Entry 4B0I (X-ray diffraction, 2.03 A resolution); this record covers chains C and D.

[Chain C (and D)]
Name: 3-hydroxydecanoyl-[acyl-carrier-protein] dehydratase
From: Pseudomonas aeruginosa
Notes: EC 4.2.1.60; chain D of this document is another copy of the same molecule, construct and numbering; everything in this record applies to it too
UniProtKB: O33877 (FABA_PSEAE); residue numbers follow UniProt; this construct covers 1-171
Chain sequence (171 residues; row label = number of the first residue in the row):
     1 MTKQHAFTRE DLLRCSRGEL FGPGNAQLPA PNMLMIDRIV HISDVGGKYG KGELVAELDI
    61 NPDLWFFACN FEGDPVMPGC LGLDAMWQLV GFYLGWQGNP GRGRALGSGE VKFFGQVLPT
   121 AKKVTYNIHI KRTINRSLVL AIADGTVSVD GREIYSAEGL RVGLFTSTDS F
Disordered / not traced: 1
Construct notes: engineered mutation Asn70 (His in O33877)
Small-molecule neighbours:
  - 3-hydroxydecanoyl-N-acetylcysteamine (KBP; S-[2-(acetylamino)ethyl] (3R)-3-hydroxydecanethioate), molecule 1: Cys15, Ala26, Gln27, Leu28, Pro29, Asp84, Trp87, Gln88, Gly91, Phe92, Gly103, Arg104, Ala105, Val162, Phe171
  - 3-hydroxydecanoyl-N-acetylcysteamine (KBP), molecule 2: Asn70, Phe71, Val76, Met77, Pro78, Gly79, Phe113, Gly115, Gln116, Tyr155
What the authors report for this chain:
  - conformationally variable residues (side-chain flip): Phe171
  - binding site for 3-hydroxydecanoyl-N-acetylcysteamine: Met77, Gly79, Cys80, Asp84, Ala105, Val117, Tyr155, Phe171
  - catalytic residues: Asp84
  - mutagenesis - D84N: abolished catalytic activity

[How chain C and chain D interact]
Pairs across the interface - 79 pairs, chain C then chain D:
  Ser16(C) - Glu72(D)
  Arg17(C) - Glu72(D)
  Gln27(C) - Phe71(D)
  Gln27(C) - Glu72(D)  hydrogen bond (side chain-backbone)
  Leu28(C) - Phe71(D)
  Pro29(C) - Cys69(D)
  Pro29(C) - Asn70(D)
  Pro29(C) - Phe71(D)
  Ala30(C) - Cys69(D)  hydrogen bond (backbone-backbone)
  Ala30(C) - Glu72(D)
  Pro31(C) - Cys69(D)
  Asn32(C) - Cys69(D)
  Met33(C) - Trp65(D)  hydrophobic
  Met33(C) - Cys69(D)  hydrophobic
  Met33(C) - Pro78(D)  hydrophobic
  Met33(C) - Cys80(D)  hydrophobic
  Trp65(C) - Met33(D)  hydrophobic
  Trp65(C) - Trp65(D)  hydrophobic
  Cys69(C) - Pro29(D)
  Cys69(C) - Ala30(D)  hydrogen bond (backbone-backbone)
  Cys69(C) - Pro31(D)
  Cys69(C) - Asn32(D)
  Cys69(C) - Met33(D)  hydrophobic
  Asn70(C) - Pro29(D)
  Phe71(C) - Gln27(D)
  Phe71(C) - Leu28(D)
  Phe71(C) - Pro29(D)
  Phe71(C) - Gly103(D)
  Phe71(C) - Arg104(D)
  Glu72(C) - Ser16(D)
  Glu72(C) - Arg17(D)
  Glu72(C) - Gln27(D)  hydrogen bond (backbone-side chain)
  Glu72(C) - Ala30(D)
  Asp74(C) - Arg102(D)  salt bridge
  Asp74(C) - Arg104(D)  salt bridge
  Val76(C) - Arg104(D)
  Pro78(C) - Met33(D)  hydrophobic
  Cys80(C) - Met33(D)  hydrophobic
  Cys80(C) - Cys80(D)
  Cys80(C) - Asp84(D)
  Leu83(C) - Leu83(D)  hydrophobic
  Asp84(C) - Cys80(D)
  Trp87(C) - Phe113(D)  hydrophobic
  Arg102(C) - Asp74(D)  salt bridge
  Gly103(C) - Phe71(D)
  Arg104(C) - Phe71(D)
  Arg104(C) - Asp74(D)  salt bridge
  Arg104(C) - Val76(D)
  Arg104(C) - Gln116(D)  hydrogen bond
  Ala105(C) - Phe113(D)
  Leu106(C) - Val111(D)
  Leu106(C) - Lys112(D)
  Leu106(C) - Phe113(D)  hydrogen bond (backbone-backbone)
  Gly107(C) - Val111(D)
  Gly107(C) - Phe113(D)
  Ser108(C) - Glu110(D)
  Ser108(C) - Val111(D)  hydrogen bond (backbone-backbone)
  Gly109(C) - Glu110(D)
  Glu110(C) - Ser108(D)
  Val111(C) - Leu106(D)
  Val111(C) - Gly107(D)
  Val111(C) - Ser108(D)  hydrogen bond (backbone-backbone)
  Lys112(C) - Leu106(D)
  Phe113(C) - Trp87(D)  hydrophobic
  Phe113(C) - Ala105(D)
  Phe113(C) - Leu106(D)  hydrogen bond (backbone-backbone)
  Phe113(C) - Gly107(D)
  Phe114(C) - Phe171(D)
  Gly115(C) - Phe171(D)
  Gln116(C) - Arg104(D)  hydrogen bond
  Gln116(C) - Thr168(D)  hydrogen bond (side chain-backbone)
  Gln116(C) - Phe171(D)  hydrogen bond (backbone-backbone)
  Arg152(C) - Phe171(D)  hydrogen bond (side chain-backbone)
  Thr168(C) - Gln116(D)  hydrogen bond (backbone-side chain)
  Ser170(C) - Arg152(D)  hydrogen bond (backbone-side chain)
  Phe171(C) - Phe114(D)
  Phe171(C) - Gly115(D)
  Phe171(C) - Gln116(D)  hydrogen bond (backbone-backbone)
  Phe171(C) - Arg152(D)  hydrogen bond (backbone-side chain)
Other interface residues (no listed pair), chain C (41 interface residues in all): Leu81
Other interface residues (no listed pair), chain D (41 interface residues in all): Leu81, Gly109, Ser170

[Summary]
Chain C and chain D each contribute 41 residues to their interface; the contacts include 17 hydrogen bonds and
4 salt bridges. Polar contacts include Asp74(C)-Arg102(D), Asp74(C)-Arg104(D) and Gln27(C)-Glu72(D). Bound to
chain C: 3-hydroxydecanoyl-N-acetylcysteamine. From the paper: the catalytic residue Asp84(C); D84N of chain C
abolishes catalytic activity.
Chain C and chain D are both 3-hydroxydecanoyl-[acyl-carrier-protein] dehydratase (Pseudomonas aeruginosa);
the structure, Crystal Structure of 3-hydroxydecanoyl-Acyl Carrier Protein Dehydratase (FabA) mutant (H70N)
from Pseudomonas aeruginosa in complex with ..., was determined by X-ray diffraction (same publication as
4FQ9, 4B0B, 4B0C, 4B0J and 4B8U).
